PDB entry 8J8V | electron microscopy, 3.22 A resolution | chains A and G of the 8 polymer chains in the assembly

== Chain A ==
Protein: Beta-arrestin-2
Source organism: Bos taurus
UniProtKB: P32120 (ARRB2_BOVIN); numbering as in UniProt (aligned over 1-420)
Sequence (420 residues; row label = number of the first residue in the row):
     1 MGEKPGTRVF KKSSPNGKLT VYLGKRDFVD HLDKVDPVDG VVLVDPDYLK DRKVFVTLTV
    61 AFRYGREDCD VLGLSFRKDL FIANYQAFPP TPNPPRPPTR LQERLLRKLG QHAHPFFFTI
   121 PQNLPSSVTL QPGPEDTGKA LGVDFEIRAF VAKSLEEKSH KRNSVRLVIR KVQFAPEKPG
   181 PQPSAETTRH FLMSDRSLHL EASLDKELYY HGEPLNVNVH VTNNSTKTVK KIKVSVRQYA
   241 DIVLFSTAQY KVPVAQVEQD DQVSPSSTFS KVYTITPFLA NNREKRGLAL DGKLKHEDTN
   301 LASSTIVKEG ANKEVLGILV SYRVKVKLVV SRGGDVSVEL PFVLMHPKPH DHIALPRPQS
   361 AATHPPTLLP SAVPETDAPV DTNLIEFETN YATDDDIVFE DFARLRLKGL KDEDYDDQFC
Not modelled in the structure: 1-4, 352-390, 409-420
Differences from the reference sequence: engineered mutation Gly17 (Cys in P32120), Val60 (Cys in P32120), Cys69 (Leu in P32120), Ser126 (Cys in P32120), Leu141 (Cys in P32120), Val151 (Cys in P32120), Val243 (Cys in P32120), Val252 (Cys in P32120), Ser270 (Cys in P32120), Phe278 (Leu in P32120), Ala280 (Ser in P32120)
UniProt features mapped onto this chain:
  - motif: Asp396 to Arg406 ([DE]-X(1,2)-F-X-X-[FL]-X-X-X-R motif)
  - modified residue: Tyr48 (Phosphotyrosine), Pro176 (Hydroxyproline), Pro181 (Hydroxyproline), Ser360 (Phosphoserine), Thr393 (Phosphothreonine)
  - mutagenesis: Lys233 (K233Q: Abolishes phosphoinositide binding and ADRB2 internalization; when associated with Q-237 and Q-251), Arg237 (R237Q: Abolishes phosphoinositide binding and ADRB2 internalization; when associated with Q-233 and Q-251), Lys251 (K251Q: Abolishes phosphoinositide binding and ADRB2 internalization; when associated with Q-233 and Q-237), Lys285 to Arg286 (Lowers self-association; impairs interaction with ADRB2, MAPK1 and MAPK3; no effect on interaction with MAPK10), Lys295 (K295A: Impairs interaction with ADRB2, MAPK1 AND MAPK3; no effect on interaction with MAPK10), Leu384 to Ile385 (Greatly reduces interaction with clathrin; when associated with A-387), Glu386 (E386K: Abolishes interaction with clathrin; when associated with K-377), Phe387 (F387A: Greatly reduces interaction with clathrin; when associated with 384-A-A-385), Glu388 (E388K: Abolishes interaction with clathrin; when associated with K-375)
What the authors report for this chain:
  - conformationally variable residues: Tyr391 to Lys408
  - self-association interface (contacts with another copy of this molecule): Tyr391 to Lys408

== Chain G ==
Protein: Atypical chemokine receptor 2
Notes: fragment: C-terminal tail
UniProtKB: O00590 (ACKR2_HUMAN); numbering as in UniProt (aligned over 338-355)
Sequence (18 residues; each row starts with the number of its first residue):
   338 GTAQASLSSC SESSILTA
Not modelled in the structure: 338-342
Modified positions: Thr339, Thr354 (phosphothreonine; TPO); Ser343, Ser345, Ser346, Ser348, Ser350, Ser351 (phosphoserine; SEP)
What the authors report for this chain:
  - post-translational modification sites: Ser348, Ser350, Ser351

== Interface between chain A and chain G ==
Pairs across the interface (21; chain A residue first):
  Gly6(A) - Leu353(G)
  Thr7(A) - Ile352(G)
  Thr7(A) - Leu353(G)  hydrogen bond (backbone-backbone)
  Arg8(A) - Ser350(G)
  Arg8(A) - Ser351(G)
  Val9(A) - Ser350(G)
  Val9(A) - Ser351(G)  hydrogen bond (backbone-backbone)
  Phe10(A) - Glu349(G)
  Lys11(A) - Ser348(G)
  Lys11(A) - Glu349(G)  hydrogen bond (backbone-backbone)
  Lys11(A) - Ser351(G)
  Lys12(A) - Ser348(G)
  Tyr22(A) - Ser351(G)
  Arg26(A) - Ser348(G)
  Arg104(A) - Leu353(G)
  Arg104(A) - Thr354(G)  hydrogen bond (side chain-backbone)
  Arg104(A) - Ala355(G)
  Lys108(A) - Ser351(G)
  Lys108(A) - Ile352(G)
  Leu167(A) - Ser348(G)
  Lys295(A) - Ser348(G)
Interface residues without a listed pair, chain A (16 interface residues in all): Ser13, Leu105, Arg107
Interface residues without a listed pair, chain G (9 interface residues in all): Cys347
The authors on this interface:
  - interface residues, chain G: Ser348(G), Ser350(G), Ser351(G)

== Summary ==
16 residues of chain A face 9 of chain G across their interface; the contacts include 4 hydrogen bonds. Among
the polar pairs are Arg104(A)-Thr354(G), Thr7(A)-Leu353(G) and Val9(A)-Ser351(G). From UniProt: 11 mutagenesis
sites on chain A. From the paper: interface residues Ser348(G), Ser350(G) and Ser351(G); modification sites
Ser348(G), Ser350(G) and Ser351(G).
Chain A is Beta-arrestin-2 (Bos taurus) and chain G is Atypical chemokine receptor 2; the structure, Structure
of beta-arrestin2 in complex with D6Rpp (Local Refine), was determined by electron microscopy (same
publication as 8GO9, 8J8R, 8J8Z, 8J97, 8J9K and 8JAF).
